Entry 3QVW (X-ray diffraction, 2.00 A resolution); this record covers chain A.

Chain A:
Name: Myo-inositol-1-phosphate synthase (Ino1)
Organism: Archaeoglobus fulgidus
Notes: EC 5.5.1.4
UniProt: O28480 (O28480_ARCFU); residues 1-392 here = UniProt positions 1-392
Chain sequence (392 residues; each row starts with the number of its first residue):
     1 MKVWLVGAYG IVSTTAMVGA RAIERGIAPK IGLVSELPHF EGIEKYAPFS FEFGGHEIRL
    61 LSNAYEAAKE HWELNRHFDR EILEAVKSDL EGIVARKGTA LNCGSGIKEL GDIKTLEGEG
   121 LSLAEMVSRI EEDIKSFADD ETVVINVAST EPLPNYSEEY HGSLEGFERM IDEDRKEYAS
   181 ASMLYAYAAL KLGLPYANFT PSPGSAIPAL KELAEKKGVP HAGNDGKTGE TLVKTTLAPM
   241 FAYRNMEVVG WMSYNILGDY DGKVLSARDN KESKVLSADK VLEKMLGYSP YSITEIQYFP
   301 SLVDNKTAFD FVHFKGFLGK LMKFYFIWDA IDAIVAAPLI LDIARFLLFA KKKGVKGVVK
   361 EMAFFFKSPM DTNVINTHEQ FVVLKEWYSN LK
Differences from the reference sequence: engineered mutation Ala278 (Lys in O28480)
Ion coordination: Na+ near Asp329 (its only coordinating residue here)
Residues lining bound ligands: NAD (nicotinamide-adenine-dinucleotide): Val6, Gly7, Tyr9, Gly10, Ile11, Val12, His56, Glu57, Ile58, Arg59, His71, Thr99, Ala100, Cys103, Ile107, Leu110, Val147, Ala148, Ser149, Thr150, Ala181, Tyr185, Phe199, Thr200, Pro201, Asp225, Gly226, Thr228, Tyr260, Asp261, Lys274, Asp304, Asp332, Ala333, Val335, Ala336, Lys367
Reported in the primary citation:
  - conformationally variable residues (side-chain flip): Lys274
  - binding site for phosphate ion: Lys367
  - catalytic residues: Asp225, Asp261, Lys274, Lys306, Asp332, Lys367 (proposed by the authors, not directly observed)
  - mutagenesis - L257A: abolished catalytic activity (citing earlier work)
  - mutagenesis - L257A: abolished binding to substrate (citing earlier work)

In short:
Bound to chain A: NAD. The paper reports catalytic residues Asp225, Asp261 and Lys274 among others; L257A
abolishes catalytic activity.
Chain A is Myo-inositol-1-phosphate synthase (Ino1) (Archaeoglobus fulgidus); the structure, L-myo-inositol
1-phosphate synthase from Archaeoglobus fulgidus mutant K278A, was determined by X-ray diffraction together
with 3QVS, 3QVT, 3QVX and 3QW2 from the same study.
